Entry 1MT1 (X-ray diffraction, 2.20 A resolution); this record covers chains D and E of the 6 polymer chains in the assembly.

== Chain D ==
Molecule: Pyruvoyl-dependent arginine decarboxylase alpha chain
Source organism: Methanocaldococcus jannaschii
Notes: EC 4.1.1.19
Reference sequence: Q57764 (PDAD_METJA); aligned to UniProt positions 54-166 over residues 53-165 (the alignment contains insertions or deletions, so no single offset holds)
Amino-acid sequence (113 residues; each row starts with the number of its first residue):
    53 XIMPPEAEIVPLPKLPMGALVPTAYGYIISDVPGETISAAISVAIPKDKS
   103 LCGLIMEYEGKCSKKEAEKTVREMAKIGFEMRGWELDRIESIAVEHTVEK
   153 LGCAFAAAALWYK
Differences from the reference sequence: modified residue (55, 69, 108, 126, 133)
Modified residues: PYR (pyruvic acid) at position 53; Mse55, Mse69, Mse108, Mse126, Mse133 (selenomethionine; parent Met)
Small-molecule neighbours: agmatine (AG2): PYR_53, Ile54, Ala76, Leu106, Ile107, Mse108, Glu109, Arg134
Reported in the primary citation:
  - catalytic residues: Glu109 (proposed by the authors, not directly observed)

== Chain E ==
Molecule: Pyruvoyl-dependent arginine decarboxylase beta chain
Source organism: Methanocaldococcus jannaschii
Notes: EC 4.1.1.19
Reference sequence: Q57764 (PDAD_METJA); numbering as in UniProt (aligned over 1-52)
Amino-acid sequence (52 residues; numbered 1 to 52; the number before each row is that of its first residue):
     1 MNAEINPLHAYFKLPNTVSLVAGSSEGETPLNAFDGALLNAGIGNVNLIR
    51 IS
Unresolved in the structure: 1-2
Differences from the reference sequence: modified residue (1)
Modified residues: Mse1 (selenomethionine)
Curated features (UniProtKB/Swiss-Prot):
  - site: Ser52 (Cleavage (non-hydrolytic))
Small-molecule neighbours: agmatine (AG2): Leu31, Phe34, Asp35, Leu38, Gly44, Val46
Reported in the primary citation:
  - binding site for agmatine: Asp35, Gly44, Val46, Ser52
  - catalytic residues: Ser52 (proposed by the authors, not directly observed)

== Interface between chain D and chain E ==
Pairs across the interface (27; chain D residue first):
  PYR_53(D) with Asn47(E)
  Ile54(D) with Gly44(E); Asn45(E); Val46(E); Asn47(E), hydrogen bond (backbone-side chain)
  Leu72(D) with Leu8(E)
  Pro74(D) with Leu8(E), hydrophobic
  Mse108(D) with Leu31(E); Asn32(E); Asp35(E)
  Glu109(D) with Leu31(E)
  Mse126(D) with Thr29(E); Leu31(E), hydrophobic; Asn32(E)
  Ile129(D) with Glu28(E); Asn32(E)
  Mse133(D) with Ser25(E); Gly36(E)
  Arg134(D) with Asp35(E), salt bridge; Leu39(E); Gly44(E), hydrogen bond (side chain-backbone); Asn45(E)
  Trp136(D) with Asn45(E)
  Leu162(D) with Asn47(E)
  Trp163(D) with His9(E)
  Tyr164(D) with Asn6(E), hydrogen bond; His9(E)
Interface residues without a listed pair, chain D (18 interface residues in all): Cys104, Leu106, Gly130, Glu132
Interface residues without a listed pair, chain E (16 interface residues in all): Glu26

== Overview ==
Chain D and chain E form an interface of 18 and 16 residues respectively; the contacts include 3 hydrogen
bonds and 1 salt bridge. Among the polar pairs are Arg134(D)-Asp35(E), Ile54(D)-Asn47(E) and
Arg134(D)-Gly44(E). The paper reports catalytic residues Glu109(D) and Ser52(E); a binding site for agmatine
at Asp35(E), Gly44(E) and Val46(E) among others.
Chain D is Pyruvoyl-dependent arginine decarboxylase alpha chain and chain E is Pyruvoyl-dependent arginine
decarboxylase beta chain, both from Methanocaldococcus jannaschii; the structure, The Crystal Structure of
Pyruvoyl-dependent Arginine Decarboxylase from Methanococcus jannaschii, was determined by X-ray diffraction,
deposited together with 1N13 and 1N2M.
